PDB entry 4ON0 | X-ray diffraction, 3.00 A resolution | chains B and E of the 4 polymer chains in the assembly

# Chain B
Name: NolR
From: Sinorhizobium fredii
Reference sequence: Q83TD2 (Q83TD2_RHIFR); residue numbers follow UniProt; this construct covers 1-118
Amino-acid sequence (118 residues; row label = number of the first residue in the row):
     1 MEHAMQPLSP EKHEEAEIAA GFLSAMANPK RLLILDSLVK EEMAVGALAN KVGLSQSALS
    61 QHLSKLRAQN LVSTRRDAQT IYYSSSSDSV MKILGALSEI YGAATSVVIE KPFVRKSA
Unresolved in the structure: 1-5, 103-118
From the paper describing this entry:
  - binding site for the 22-nt DNA strand (chain E): Gln56
  - binding site for the 22-nt DNA strand: Gln56
  - conformationally variable residues (side-chain flip): Gln56
  - mutagenesis - Q56A: unchanged binding to the 22-nt DNA strand (chain E)

# Chain E
Molecule: 22-nt DNA strand
Sequence (22 nucleotides; numbered 1 to 22; the number before each row is that of its first residue):
     1 TATTAGAGAA CCCTGATGTT AA

# Interface between chain B and chain E
Pairs across the interface (19):
  Asn28(B) - DC12(E)  hydrogen bond to the phosphate
  Lys30(B) - DC13(E)  salt bridge to the phosphate
  Arg31(B) - DC12(E)  salt bridge to the phosphate
  Ser55(B) - DT14(E)  hydrogen bond to the phosphate
  Ser57(B) - DT14(E)  base contact
  Ser57(B) - DG15(E)  hydrogen bond to the base
  Ser57(B) - DA16(E)  base contact
  Ala58(B) - DC13(E)  phosphate contact
  Ala58(B) - DT14(E)  base contact
  Gln61(B) - DC13(E)  base contact
  Gln61(B) - DT14(E)  hydrogen bond to the base
  His62(B) - DC13(E)  salt bridge to the phosphate
  Lys65(B) - DC12(E)  salt bridge to the phosphate
  Arg76(B) - DT20(E)  hydrogen bond to the phosphate
  Arg76(B) - DA21(E)  salt bridge to the phosphate
  Ala78(B) - DA21(E)  sugar contact
  Ala78(B) - DA22(E)  sugar contact
  Gln79(B) - DA21(E)  hydrogen bond to the base
  Gln79(B) - DA22(E)  hydrogen bond to the sugar
Also at the interface, not in a pair above, chain B (13 interface residues in all): Leu54
Also at the interface, not in a pair above, chain E (9 interface residues in all): DC11

# In short
13 residues of chain B face 9 of chain E across their interface, with 7 hydrogen bonds and 5 salt bridges.
Polar contacts include Ser57(B)-DG15(E), Gln61(B)-DT14(E) and Gln79(B)-DA21(E). The paper reports a binding
site for the 22-nt DNA strand (chain E) at Gln56(B); Q56A of chain B leaves binding to the 22-nt DNA strand
(chain E) unchanged.
Here chain B is NolR (Sinorhizobium fredii) and chain E is a 22-nt DNA strand. Entry 4ON0 (Crystal Structure
of NolR from Sinorhizobium fredii in complex with oligo AA DNA) was determined by X-ray diffraction (same
publication as 4OMY and 4OMZ).
